Entry 3R7P (X-ray diffraction, 2.70 A resolution); this record covers chains A and C of the 5 polymer chains in the assembly.

[Chain A]
Molecule: Ribosomal protein 3/homing endonuclease-like fusion protein
From: Leptographium truncatum
Notes: EC 3.1.21.1; fragment: I-LtrI
Reference sequence: C7SWF3 (C7SWF3_9PEZI); residues 1-315 here correspond to UniProt positions 398-712 (UniProt number = residue number + 397)
Sequence (315 residues; numbered 1 to 315; the number before each row is that of its first residue):
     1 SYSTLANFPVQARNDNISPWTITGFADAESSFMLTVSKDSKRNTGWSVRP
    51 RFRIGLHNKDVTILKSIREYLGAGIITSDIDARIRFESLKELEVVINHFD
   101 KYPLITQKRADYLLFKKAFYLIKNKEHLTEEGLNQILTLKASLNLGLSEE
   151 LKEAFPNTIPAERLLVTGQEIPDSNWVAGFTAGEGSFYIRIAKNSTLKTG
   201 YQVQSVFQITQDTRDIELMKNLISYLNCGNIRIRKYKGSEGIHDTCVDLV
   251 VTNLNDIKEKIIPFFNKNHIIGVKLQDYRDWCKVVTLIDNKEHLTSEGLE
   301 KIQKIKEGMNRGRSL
Not modelled in the structure: 1-14, 236-244
Metal / ion sites: Mg2+: Ala28, Glu184 (shared with DA17(C) of chain C; 1 residue of chain D); Mn2+: Glu29, Glu184 (shared with DA17(C) of chain C; 1 residue of chain E)

[Chain C]
Molecule: 11-nt DNA strand
Sequence (11 nucleotides; numbered 17 to 27; the number before each row is that of its first residue):
    17 AGGAGCATTTG
Metal / ion sites: Mg2+ site 1: DA17 (shared with Ala28(A), Glu184(A) of chain A; 1 residue of chain D); Mn2+: DA17 (shared with Glu29(A), Glu184(A) of chain A; 1 residue of chain E)

[Interface between chain A and chain C]
Residue-residue contacts (26):
  Ala28(A) with DA17(C), phosphate contact
  Glu29(A) with DA17(C), phosphate contact
  Ser30(A) with DG18(C), phosphate contact
  Ser31(A) with DA17(C), sugar contact; DG18(C), hydrogen bond to the phosphate
  Met33(A) with DG18(C), sugar contact; DG19(C), phosphate contact
  Thr35(A) with DA20(C), base contact
  Ser37(A) with DA20(C), sugar contact; DG21(C), hydrogen bond to the phosphate
  Arg49(A) with DG21(C), base contact
  Arg51(A) with DA20(C), hydrogen bond to the base; DG21(C), hydrogen bond to the base
  Arg53(A) with DG18(C), hydrogen bond to the base; DG19(C), hydrogen bond to the base; DA20(C), base contact
  Arg83(A) with DG18(C), hydrogen bond to the base; DG19(C), hydrogen bond to the base
  Lys108(A) with DG18(C), salt bridge to the phosphate
  Lys140(A) with DA20(C), salt bridge to the phosphate
  Asn144(A) with DG18(C), phosphate contact; DG19(C), hydrogen bond to the phosphate
  Leu145(A) with DG18(C), phosphate contact; DG19(C), hydrogen bond to the phosphate
  Ser148(A) with DA20(C), phosphate contact
  Glu184(A) with DA17(C), phosphate contact
Also at the interface, not in a pair above, chain A (22 interface residues in all): Phe32, Leu34, Val36, Gly55, Gly146
Also at the interface, not in a pair above, chain C (6 interface residues in all): DC22

[Summary]
22 residues of chain A and 6 residues of chain C are in contact, with 10 hydrogen bonds and 2 salt bridges.
Polar contacts include Arg51(A)-DA20(C), Arg51(A)-DG21(C) and Arg53(A)-DG18(C). Ala28(A), Glu184(A) and
DA17(C) form the Mg2+ site 1.
Here chain A is Ribosomal protein 3/homing endonuclease-like fusion protein (Leptographium truncatum) and
chain C is an 11-nt DNA strand. Entry 3R7P (The crystal structure of I-LtrI) was determined by X-ray
diffraction, deposited together with 3QQY.
